6X68 - chains C and A of the 4 polymer chains in the assembly; structure by electron microscopy, 3.66 A resolution.

== Chain C ==
Name: Transposase
Source organism: Trichoplusia ni
UniProt: Q283G1 (Q283G1_TRINI); residue numbers follow UniProt; this construct covers 1-594
Chain sequence (594 residues; row label = number of the first residue in the row):
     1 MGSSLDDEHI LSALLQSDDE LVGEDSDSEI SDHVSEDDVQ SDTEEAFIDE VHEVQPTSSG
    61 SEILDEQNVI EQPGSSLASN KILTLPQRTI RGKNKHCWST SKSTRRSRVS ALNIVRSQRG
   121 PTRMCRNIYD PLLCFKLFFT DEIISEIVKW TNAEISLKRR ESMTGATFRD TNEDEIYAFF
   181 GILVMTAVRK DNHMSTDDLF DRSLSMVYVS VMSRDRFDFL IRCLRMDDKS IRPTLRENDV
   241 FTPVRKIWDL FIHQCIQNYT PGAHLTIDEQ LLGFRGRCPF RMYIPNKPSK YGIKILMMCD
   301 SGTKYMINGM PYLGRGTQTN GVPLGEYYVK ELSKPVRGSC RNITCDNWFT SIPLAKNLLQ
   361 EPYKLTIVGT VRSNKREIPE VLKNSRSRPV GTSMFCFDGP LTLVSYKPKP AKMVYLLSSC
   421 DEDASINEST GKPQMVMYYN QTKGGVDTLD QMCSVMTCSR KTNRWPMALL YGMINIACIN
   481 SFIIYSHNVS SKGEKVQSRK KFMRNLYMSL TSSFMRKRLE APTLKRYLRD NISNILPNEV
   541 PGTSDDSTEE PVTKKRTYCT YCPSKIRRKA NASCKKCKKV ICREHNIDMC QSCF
Not modelled in the structure: 1-116
Differences from the reference sequence: variant Lys500 (Glu in Q283G1)
Bound ions: Ca2+ site 1 near Asp218 (its only coordinating residue here); Ca2+ site 2: Asp268, Asp346 (shared with 1 residue of chain B); Zn2+ site 1: Cys559, Cys562, His585; Zn2+ site 2: Cys574, Cys590, Cys593
From the paper describing this entry:
  - catalytic residues: Asp268, Asp346, Asp447
  - Ca2+ coordination: Asp218, Asp268, Asp346
  - binding site for hairpin DNA (chain A): Arg275, Tyr283, Lys290, Tyr558, Arg567, Lys569
  - binding site for hairpin DNA: Val414, Leu416, Tyr439, Asn440
  - mutagenesis - R372A/K375A: decreased catalytic activity on flanking target DNA (citing earlier work)

== Chain A ==
Molecule: hairpin DNA
Sequence (74 nucleotides; numbered -38 to 35; the number before each row is that of its first residue; numbers below 1 keep their minus sign (DC-38 is residue -38)):
   -38 CATGCGTCAA TTTTACGCAG ACTATCTTTC TAGGGTTAAC CCTAGAAAGA TAGTCTGCGT
    22 AAAATTGACG CATG

== How chain C and chain A interact ==
Contacting residue pairs - 56 pairs, chain C then chain A:
  Ala166(C) with DA-18(A), phosphate contact; DC-17(A), phosphate contact
  Met194(C) with DA8(A), phosphate contact
  Ser195(C) with DA7(A), phosphate contact; DA8(A), hydrogen bond to the phosphate
  Thr196(C) with DA8(A), hydrogen bond to the phosphate
  Arg202(C) with DA-15(A), salt bridge to the phosphate
  Arg214(C) with DT-16(A), sugar contact; DA-15(A), salt bridge to the phosphate
  Asp215(C) with DT-16(A), base contact
  Arg222(C) with DA9(A), phosphate contact; DG10(A), salt bridge to the phosphate
  Phe274(C) with DA-7(A), phosphate contact
  Arg275(C) with DT-8(A), sugar contact; DA-7(A), hydrogen bond to the phosphate; DG-6(A), hydrogen bond to the base; DG-5(A), base contact
  Tyr283(C) with DA0(A), hydrogen bond to the phosphate
  Lys290(C) with DG-4(A), hydrogen bond to the base
  Tyr291(C) with DC1(A), hydrogen bond to the base
  Arg460(C) with DA8(A), salt bridge to the phosphate
  Lys461(C) with DT-8(A), sugar contact; DA-7(A), phosphate contact; DA7(A), base contact; DA8(A), sugar contact
  Thr462(C) with DT-8(A), sugar contact; DA-7(A), phosphate contact; DA9(A), hydrogen bond to the phosphate
  Asn463(C) with DT-8(A), sugar contact; DA9(A), hydrogen bond to the phosphate
  Arg518(C) with DC-17(A), salt bridge to the phosphate
  Pro522(C) with DG18(A), sugar contact
  Thr523(C) with DT17(A), base contact
  Leu524(C) with DC-17(A), phosphate contact
  Lys525(C) with DC-17(A), phosphate contact; DT-16(A), sugar contact; DT15(A), hydrogen bond to the base; DC16(A), sugar contact
  Arg526(C) with DT17(A), sugar contact
  Tyr527(C) with DT-16(A), hydrogen bond to the phosphate
  Arg556(C) with DT17(A), salt bridge to the phosphate; DG18(A), phosphate contact
  Thr557(C) with DG18(A), hydrogen bond to the phosphate
  Tyr558(C) with DG18(A), hydrogen bond to the base; DC19(A), hydrogen bond to the base
  Ser564(C) with DC16(A), hydrogen bond to the phosphate; DT17(A), base contact
  Lys565(C) with DT15(A), salt bridge to the phosphate
  Ile566(C) with DC-23(A), base contact
  Arg567(C) with DC-23(A), hydrogen bond to the base; DG-22(A), hydrogen bond to the base
  Arg568(C) with DA-24(A), salt bridge to the phosphate
  Lys569(C) with DG20(A), hydrogen bond to the base
  Asn571(C) with DT-26(A), hydrogen bond to the phosphate
  Arg583(C) with DT-26(A), phosphate contact
  Glu584(C) with DT-25(A), phosphate contact
Interface residues without a listed pair, chain C (46 interface residues in all): Arg160, Thr167, His193, Asp197, Ser213, Ile221, Gly273, Pro285, Ser289, Cys582
Interface residues without a listed pair, chain A (34 interface residues in all): DC-21, DG-19, DT-14, DC-9, DT-3, DA11, DT21, DT27

== Overview ==
46 residues of chain C face 34 of chain A across their interface, with 19 hydrogen bonds and 8 salt bridges.
Polar pairs include Arg275(C)-DG-6(A), Lys290(C)-DG-4(A) and Tyr291(C)-DC1(A). Asp268(C) and Asp346(C) form
the Ca2+ site 2. The paper reports catalytic residues Asp268(C), Asp346(C) and Asp447(C); R372A/K375A of chain
C reduce catalytic activity on flanking target DNA.
Chain C is Transposase (Trichoplusia ni) and chain A is hairpin DNA; the structure, Cryo-EM structure of
piggyBac transposase synaptic complex with hairpin DNA (SNHP), was determined by electron microscopy together
with 6X67 from the same study.
